5DK2 - chains A and B of the 3 polymer chains in the assembly; structure by X-ray diffraction, 2.60 A resolution.

# Chain A
Name: Ig gamma-1 chain C region
Source organism: Homo sapiens
UniProtKB: P01857 (IGHG1_HUMAN); residues 221-447 here correspond to UniProt positions 104-330 (UniProt number = residue number - 117)
Sequence (227 residues; row label = number of the first residue in the row):
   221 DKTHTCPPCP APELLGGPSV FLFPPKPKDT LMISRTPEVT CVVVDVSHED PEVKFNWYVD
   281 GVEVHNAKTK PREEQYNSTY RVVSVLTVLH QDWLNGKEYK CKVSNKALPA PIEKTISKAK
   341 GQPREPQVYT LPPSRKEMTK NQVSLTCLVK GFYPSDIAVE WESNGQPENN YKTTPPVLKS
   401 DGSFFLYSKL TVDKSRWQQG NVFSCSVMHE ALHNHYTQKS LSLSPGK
Not modelled in the structure: 221-236, 444-447
Construct notes: variant K356 (Asp239 in P01857), M358 (Leu241 in P01857); engineered mutation K399 (Asp282 in P01857)
Cystine bridges: C261-C321, C367-C425
Covalently attached groups: glycan linked to N297

# Chain B
Name: Ig gamma-1 chain C region
Source organism: Homo sapiens
UniProtKB: P01857 (IGHG1_HUMAN); residues 221-447 here correspond to UniProt positions 104-330 (UniProt number = residue number - 117)
Sequence (240 residues; numbered 208 to 447; the number before each row is that of its first residue):
   208 HHHHHHHHSG SGSDKTHTCP PCPAPELLGG PSVFLFPPKP KDTLEASRTP EVTCVVVDVS
   268 HEDPEVKFNW YVDGVEVHNA KTKPREEQYN STYRVVSVLT VLHQDWLNGK EYKCKVSNKA
   328 LPAPIEKTIS KAKGQPREPQ VYTLPPSREE MTKNQVSLTC LVKGFYPSDI AVEWESNGQP
   388 ENNYDTTPPV LDSDGSFFLY SDLTVDKSRW QQGNVFSCSV MHEALHNAYT QKSLSLSPGK
Not modelled in the structure: 208-235, 444-447
Construct notes: expression tag (208-220); engineered mutation E252 (Met135 in P01857), A253 (Ile136 in P01857), D392 (Lys275 in P01857), D409 (Lys292 in P01857), A435 (His318 in P01857); variant E356 (Asp239 in P01857), M358 (Leu241 in P01857)
Cystine bridges: C261-C321, C367-C425
Covalently attached groups: glycan linked to N297

# Interface between chain A and chain B
Pairs across the interface (37):
  Y349(A) - S354(B)
  Y349(A) - E356(B)
  Y349(A) - E357(B)
  L351(A) - P352(B)
  L351(A) - S354(B)
  L351(A) - T366(B)
  P352(A) - L351(B)
  S354(A) - Y349(B)
  S354(A) - T350(B)
  S354(A) - L351(B)
  K356(A) - Y349(B)
  E357(A) - Y349(B)
  S364(A) - L368(B)
  S364(A) - K370(B)
  T366(A) - L351(B)
  T366(A) - Y407(B)  hydrogen bond
  L368(A) - S364(B)
  K370(A) - S364(B)  hydrogen bond
  K370(A) - D409(B)  salt bridge
  K370(A) - T411(B)  hydrogen bond
  N390(A) - S400(B)  hydrogen bond
  K392(A) - L398(B)  hydrogen bond (side chain-backbone)
  K392(A) - S400(B)
  K392(A) - F405(B)
  T394(A) - T394(B)
  K399(A) - D392(B)  salt bridge
  K399(A) - D409(B)  salt bridge
  K399(A) - T411(B)  hydrogen bond
  F405(A) - D392(B)
  Y407(A) - T366(B)  hydrogen bond
  Y407(A) - Y407(B)  hydrophobic
  Y407(A) - S408(B)
  Y407(A) - D409(B)
  K409(A) - L368(B)
  K409(A) - D399(B)  salt bridge
  K409(A) - F405(B)
  K409(A) - Y407(B)
Also at the interface, not in a pair above, chain A (24 interface residues in all): T350, P353, K360, P395, V397, L398, S408
Also at the interface, not in a pair above, chain B (25 interface residues in all): Q347, P353, P395, V397

# Overview
24 residues of chain A and 25 residues of chain B are in contact; the contacts include 7 hydrogen bonds and 4
salt bridges. Polar pairs include K370(A)-D409(B), K399(A)-D392(B) and K399(A)-D409(B).
Chain A is Ig gamma-1 chain C region and chain B is Ig gamma-1 chain C region, both from Homo sapiens; the
structure, Fc Heterodimer E356K/D399K + K392D/K409D, was determined by X-ray diffraction, deposited together
with 5DI8, 5DJ0, 5DJ2, 5DJ6, 5DJ8, 5DJA and 10 further entries.
